Entry 8EUF (electron microscopy, 3.41 A resolution); this record covers chains Q and V of the 10 polymer chains in the assembly.

Chain Q:
Name: Chromatin-remodeling ATPase INO80
Source organism: Saccharomyces cerevisiae S288C
Notes: EC 3.6.4.-
UniProtKB: P53115 (INO80_YEAST); residue numbers follow UniProt; this construct covers 1-1489
Amino-acid sequence (1489 residues; each row starts with the number of its first residue):
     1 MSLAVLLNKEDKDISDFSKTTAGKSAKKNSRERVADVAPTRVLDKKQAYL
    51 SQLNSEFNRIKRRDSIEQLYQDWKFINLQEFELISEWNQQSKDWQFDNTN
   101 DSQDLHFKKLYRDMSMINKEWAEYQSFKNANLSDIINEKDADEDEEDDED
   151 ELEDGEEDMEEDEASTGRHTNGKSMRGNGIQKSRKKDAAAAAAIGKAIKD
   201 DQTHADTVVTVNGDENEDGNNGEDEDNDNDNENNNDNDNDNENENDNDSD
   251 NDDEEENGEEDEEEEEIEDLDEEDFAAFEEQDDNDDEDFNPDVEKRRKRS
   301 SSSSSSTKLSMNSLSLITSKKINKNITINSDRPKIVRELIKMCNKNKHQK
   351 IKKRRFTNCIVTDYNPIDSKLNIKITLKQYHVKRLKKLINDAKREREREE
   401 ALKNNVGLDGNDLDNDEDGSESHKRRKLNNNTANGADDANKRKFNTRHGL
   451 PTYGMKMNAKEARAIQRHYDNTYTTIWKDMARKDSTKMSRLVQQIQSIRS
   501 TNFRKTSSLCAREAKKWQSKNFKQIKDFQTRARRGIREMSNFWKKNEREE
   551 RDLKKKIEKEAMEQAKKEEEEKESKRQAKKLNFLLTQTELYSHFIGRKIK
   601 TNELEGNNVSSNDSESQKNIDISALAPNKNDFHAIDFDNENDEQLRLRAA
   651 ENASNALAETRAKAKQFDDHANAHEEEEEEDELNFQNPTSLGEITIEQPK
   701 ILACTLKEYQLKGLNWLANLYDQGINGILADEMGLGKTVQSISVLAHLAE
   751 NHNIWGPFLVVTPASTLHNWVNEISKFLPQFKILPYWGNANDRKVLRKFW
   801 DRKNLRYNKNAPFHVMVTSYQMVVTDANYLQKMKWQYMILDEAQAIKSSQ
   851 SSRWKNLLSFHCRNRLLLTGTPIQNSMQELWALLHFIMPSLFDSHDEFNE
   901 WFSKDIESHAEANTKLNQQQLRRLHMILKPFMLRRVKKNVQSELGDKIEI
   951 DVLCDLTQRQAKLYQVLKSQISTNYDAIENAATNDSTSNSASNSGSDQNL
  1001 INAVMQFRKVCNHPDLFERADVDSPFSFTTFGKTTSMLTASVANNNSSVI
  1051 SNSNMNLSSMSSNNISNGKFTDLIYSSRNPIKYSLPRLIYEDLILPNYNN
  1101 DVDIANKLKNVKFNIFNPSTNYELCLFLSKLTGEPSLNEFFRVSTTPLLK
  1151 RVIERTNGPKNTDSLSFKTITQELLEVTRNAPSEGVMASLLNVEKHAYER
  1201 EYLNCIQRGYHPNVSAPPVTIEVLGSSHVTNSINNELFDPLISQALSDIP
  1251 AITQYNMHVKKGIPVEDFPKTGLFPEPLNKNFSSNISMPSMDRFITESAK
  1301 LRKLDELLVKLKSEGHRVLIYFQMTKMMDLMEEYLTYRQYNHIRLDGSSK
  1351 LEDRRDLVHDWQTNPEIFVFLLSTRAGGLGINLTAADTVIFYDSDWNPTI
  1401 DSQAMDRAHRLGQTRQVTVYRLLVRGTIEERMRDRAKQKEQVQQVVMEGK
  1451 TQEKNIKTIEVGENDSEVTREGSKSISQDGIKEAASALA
Disordered / not traced: 1-947, 986-998, 1037-1068, 1346-1355, 1375-1381, 1409-1413, 1436-1489
Curated features (UniProtKB/Swiss-Prot):
  - motif: D841 to Q844 (DEAQ box)
  - binding site (ATP): D731 to T738
  - modified residue (Phosphoserine): S65, S115, S133, S610
  - mutagenesis: K737 (K737A: Reduced ATPase activity of the INO80 complex)

Chain V:
Name: RuvB-like protein 1
Source organism: Saccharomyces cerevisiae S288C
Notes: EC 3.6.4.12
UniProtKB: Q03940 (RUVB1_YEAST); residue numbers follow UniProt; this construct covers 1-463
Amino-acid sequence (463 residues; each row starts with the number of its first residue):
     1 MVAISEVKENPGVNSSNSGAVTRTAAHTHIKGLGLDESGVAKRVEGGFVG
    51 QIEAREACGVIVDLIKAKKMSGRAILLAGGPSTGKTALALAISQELGPKV
   101 PFCPLVGSELYSVEVKKTETLMENFRRAIGLRIKETKEVYEGEVTELTPE
   151 DAENPLGGYGKTISHVIVGLKSAKGTKTLRLDPTIYESIQREKVSIGDVI
   201 YIEANTGAVKRVGRSDAYATEFDLETEEYVPLPKGEVHKKKEIVQDVTLH
   251 DLDVANARPQGGQDVISMMGQLLKPKKTEITEKLRQEVNKVVAKYIDQGV
   301 AELIPGVLFIDEVNMLDIEIFTYLNKALESNIAPVVVLASNRGMTTVRGT
   351 EDVISPHGVPPDLIDRLLIVRTLPYDKDEIRTIIERRATVERLQVESSAL
   401 DLLATMGTETSLRYALQLLAPCGILAQTSNRKEIVVNDVNEAKLLFLDAK
   451 RSTKILETSANYL
Disordered / not traced: 1-20
Small-molecule neighbours: ADP (adenosine-5'-diphosphate): A26, H27, H29, G47, F48, V49, Q51, P81, S82, T83, G84, K85, T86, A87, Y375, I383, L412, R413, L416

Interface between chain Q and chain V:
Pairs across the interface - 122 pairs, chain Q then chain V:
  K962(Q) with P98(V)
  Q965(Q) with G97(V); P98(V)
  V966(Q) with P98(V); K99(V)
  S969(Q) with K66(V); E95(V); L96(V); G97(V)
  Q970(Q) with K99(V)
  S972(Q) with K66(V)
  N974(Q) with E37(V), hydrogen bond
  D1021(Q) with E242(V); I243(V)
  V1022(Q) with Y201(V)
  S1024(Q) with K137(V); E203(V); Q245(V), hydrogen bond (backbone-side chain)
  P1025(Q) with K137(V), hydrogen bond (backbone-side chain); Q245(V)
  F1026(Q) with I133(V), hydrophobic; E135(V); Q245(V), hydrogen bond (backbone-side chain)
  S1027(Q) with E135(V); K137(V), hydrogen bond; N205(V); T206(V)
  F1028(Q) with L252(V), hydrophobic; N256(V); V291(V), hydrophobic
  T1029(Q) with N205(V); T206(V)
  F1031(Q) with E138(V); A204(V); N205(V)
  G1032(Q) with E138(V)
  K1033(Q) with T136(V), hydrogen bond; E138(V)
  T1034(Q) with E138(V), hydrogen bond (backbone-side chain); H238(V), hydrogen bond; K240(V), hydrogen bond (backbone-side chain)
  K1069(Q) with T178(V), hydrogen bond (backbone-side chain)
  F1070(Q) with T178(V); R180(V)
  T1071(Q) with K177(V); T178(V), hydrogen bond (backbone-backbone); L179(V)
  D1072(Q) with R180(V)
  L1073(Q) with Y140(V), hydrophobic; L179(V), hydrophobic; R180(V), hydrogen bond (backbone-backbone); L181(V); D182(V); I202(V), hydrophobic
  I1074(Q) with D182(V)
  Y1075(Q) with D182(V), hydrogen bond (backbone-side chain); T206(V); Q263(V), hydrogen bond (side chain-backbone)
  S1077(Q) with N205(V), hydrogen bond (side chain-backbone); T206(V)
  I1081(Q) with N256(V); L284(V), hydrophobic; E287(V)
  N1213(Q) with D251(V), hydrogen bond
  V1214(Q) with V247(V), hydrophobic; L252(V), hydrophobic; A255(V)
  S1215(Q) with Q260(V); G261(V)
  A1216(Q) with A255(V); N256(V); P259(V); Q260(V), hydrogen bond (backbone-backbone)
  P1217(Q) with P259(V)
  P1218(Q) with P259(V); D264(V); I266(V), hydrophobic; S267(V)
  E1236(Q) with V265(V)
  L1237(Q) with D264(V); V265(V), hydrogen bond (backbone-backbone); I266(V), hydrophobic
  F1238(Q) with D264(V)
  P1240(Q) with G160(V)
  I1242(Q) with V265(V), hydrophobic
  S1243(Q) with E187(V); V265(V)
  Q1244(Q) with K161(V); T162(V)
  L1246(Q) with R191(V); M268(V), hydrophobic
  S1247(Q) with E187(V); Q190(V), hydrogen bond
  D1248(Q) with Q190(V), hydrogen bond (backbone-side chain)
  I1249(Q) with T162(V)
  P1250(Q) with P149(V), hydrophobic; I163(V), hydrophobic; Y186(V)
  T1253(Q) with P149(V); D151(V), hydrogen bond; T162(V); I163(V)
  N1256(Q) with D151(V)
  M1257(Q) with P155(V), hydrophobic; T162(V), hydrogen bond
  K1261(Q) with A152(V), hydrogen bond (side chain-backbone); P155(V)
  D1267(Q) with L156(V)
  F1274(Q) with R191(V); L272(V), hydrophobic
  P1275(Q) with L272(V), hydrophobic
  E1276(Q) with K193(V), salt bridge
  K1280(Q) with E225(V); T226(V), hydrogen bond; E227(V)
  S1283(Q) with E192(V)
  S1284(Q) with E192(V), hydrogen bond; V209(V), hydrogen bond (side chain-backbone)
  I1286(Q) with E203(V); K210(V)
  M1288(Q) with Y201(V), hydrophobic; V212(V), hydrophobic
Other interface residues (no listed pair), chain Q (67 interface residues in all): N1079, P1080, Y1083, L1149, D1239, I1252, I1263, N1281
Other interface residues (no listed pair), chain V (82 interface residues in all): Q94, E153, T184, I185, G207, A208, K241, G262, M269, Q271, K283, V288, Y295

Summary:
67 residues of chain Q and 82 residues of chain V are in contact; the contacts include 26 hydrogen bonds and 1
salt bridge. Polar pairs include E1276(Q)-K193(V), N974(Q)-E37(V) and S1024(Q)-Q245(V). Ligands of chain V:
ADP.
Here chain Q is Chromatin-remodeling ATPase INO80 and chain V is RuvB-like protein 1, both from Saccharomyces
cerevisiae S288C. Entry 8EUF (Class2 of the INO80-Nucleosome complex) was determined by electron microscopy,
deposited together with 8ETS, 8ETT, 8ETU, 8ETV, 8ETW, 8EU9, 8EUE and 8EUJ.
